6YCS - chains B and F of the 6 polymer chains in the assembly; structure by X-ray diffraction, 3.05 A resolution.

Chain B:
Molecule: PC4 protein
Source organism: Homo sapiens
Reference sequence: Q6IBA2 (Q6IBA2_HUMAN); residue numbers follow UniProt; this construct covers 61-127
Amino-acid sequence (72 residues; each row starts with the number of its first residue):
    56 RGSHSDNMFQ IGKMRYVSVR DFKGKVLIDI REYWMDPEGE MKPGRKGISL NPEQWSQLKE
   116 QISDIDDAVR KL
Not modelled in the structure: 56-60
Construct notes: expression tag (56-60)

Chain F:
Molecule: 17-nt DNA strand
Sequence (17 nucleotides; row label = number of the first residue in the row; note: 1 number in that range is skipped by the numbering (no residue carries it; nothing is unmodelled there)):
     1 XXXXXXX
    7A X
     8 X
    10 XXXXXXXX
Not modelled in the structure: 7A, 14-17
Modified / non-standard residues: OKQ (2'-O-methylcytidine-5'-phosphorothioate) at position 1, OKT (2'-O-methyluridine-5'-phosphorothioate) at position 2, RFJ (2'-O-methyl-5'-O-thiophosphonoguanosine) at position 3, OKQ (2'-O-methylcytidine-5'-phosphorothioate) at position 4, OKT (2'-O-methyluridine-5'-phosphorothioate) at position 5, PPS (3'-phosphate-adenosine-5'-phosphate sulfate) at position 6, GS (guanosine-5'-thio-monophosphate) at position 7, OKN (5'-methyl-2'-deoxycytidine-5'-phosphorothioate) at position 7A, OKN (5'-methyl-2'-deoxycytidine-5'-phosphorothioate) at position 8, PST (thymidine-5'-thiophosphate) at position 10, OKN (5'-methyl-2'-deoxycytidine-5'-phosphorothioate) at position 11, PST (thymidine-5'-thiophosphate) at position 12, GS (guanosine-5'-thio-monophosphate) at position 13, GS (guanosine-5'-thio-monophosphate) at position 14, AS (2-deoxy-adenosine -5'-thio-monophosphate) at position 15, OKT (2'-O-methyluridine-5'-phosphorothioate) at position 16, OKT (2'-O-methyluridine-5'-phosphorothioate) at position 17

Chain B / chain F interface:
Residue-residue contacts (6):
  Pro92(B) - PST_12(F)  base contact
  Pro92(B) - GS_13(F)  base contact
  Glu93(B) - OKN_11(F)  base contact
  Glu93(B) - PST_12(F)  base contact
  Lys97(B) - OKN_11(F)  salt bridge to the phosphate
  Pro98(B) - PST_10(F)  phosphate contact
Also at the interface, not in a pair above, chain B (6 interface residues in all): Phe77, Trp89
Also at the interface, not in a pair above, chain F (5 interface residues in all): GS_7

In short:
6 residues of chain B face 5 of chain F across their interface; the contacts include 1 salt bridge. The
salt-bridged pair is Lys97(B)-OKN_11(F).
Chain B is PC4 protein (Homo sapiens) and chain F is a 17-nt DNA strand; the structure, Human Transcription
Cofactor PC4 DNA-binding domain in complex with full phosphorothioate 5-10-5 2'-O-methyl DNA gapmer antisense
..., was determined by X-ray diffraction.
